Entry 5XX6 (X-ray diffraction, 1.31 A resolution); this record covers chain A.

== Chain A ==
Protein: Pancreatic trypsin inhibitor
From: Bos taurus
Reference sequence: P00974 (BPT1_BOVIN); residues 1-58 here correspond to UniProt positions 36-93 (UniProt number = residue number + 35)
Amino-acid sequence (58 residues; row label = number of the first residue in the row):
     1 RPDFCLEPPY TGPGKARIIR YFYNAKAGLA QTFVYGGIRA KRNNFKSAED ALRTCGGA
Cystine bridges: Cys5-Cys55
Construct notes: engineered mutation Gly14 (Cys49 in P00974), Ala30 (Cys65 in P00974), Ile38 (Cys73 in P00974), Ala51 (Cys86 in P00974), Leu52 (Met87 in P00974)
Curated features (UniProtKB/Swiss-Prot):
  - site: Lys15, Ala16 (Reactive bond for trypsin)

== In short ==
Chain A is Pancreatic trypsin inhibitor (Bos taurus); the structure, Hetero-micro-seeding: Crystal structure
of BPTI-[5,55]C14GA38I variant using micro-seeds from -C14GA38G variant, was determined by X-ray diffraction,
deposited together with 5XX7 and 5XX8.
